PDB entry 6CRI | electron microscopy, 6.80 A resolution (low resolution: residue-level contacts below are approximate; hydrogen-bond / salt-bridge calls are withheld) | chains a and Z of the 24 polymer chains in the assembly

Chain a:
Protein: AP-1 complex subunit sigma-3
Organism: Homo sapiens
Notes: engineered mutation(s): C148S
Reference sequence: Q96PC3 (AP1S3_HUMAN), isoform Q96PC3-2; numbering as in UniProt (aligned over 1-142)
Sequence (142 residues; numbered 1 to 142; the number before each row is that of its first residue):
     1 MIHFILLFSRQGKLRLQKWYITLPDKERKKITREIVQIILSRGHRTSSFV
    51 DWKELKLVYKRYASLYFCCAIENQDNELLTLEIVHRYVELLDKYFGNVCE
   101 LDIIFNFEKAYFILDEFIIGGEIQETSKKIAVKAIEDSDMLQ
Swiss-Prot annotation at these positions:
  - natural variant: Phe4 (F4C: Risk factor for PSORS15), Arg33 (R33W: Risk factor for PSORS15)

Chain Z:
Protein: Bone marrow stromal antigen 2, Protein Nef chimera
Organism: Homo sapiens
Notes: fragment: Tetherin Nef
Reference sequence: chimeric construct of Q10589, Q90VU7: residues -29 to -10 from Q10589 (BST2_HUMAN) positions 2-21 (UniProt number = residue number + 31); residues 1-206 from Q90VU7 positions 1-206 (same numbers)
Sequence (264 residues; row label = number of the first residue in the row; numbers below 1 keep their minus sign (Met-57 is residue -57)):
   -57 MSYYHHHHHHDYDIPTTENLYFQGAMGSASTSYDYCRVPMEDGDKRCKGS
    -7 DEASEGSGMGGKWSKSSVIGWPAVRERMRRAEPAADGVGAVSRDLEKHGA
    43 ITSSNTAANNAACAWLEAQEEEEVGFPVTPQVPLRPMTYKAAVDLSHFLK
    93 EKGGLEGLIHSQRRQDILDLWIYHTQGYFPDWQNYTPGPGVRYPLTFGWC
   143 YKLVPVEPDKVEEANKGENTSLLHPVSLHGMDDPEREVLEWRFDSRLAFH
   193 HVARELHPEYFKNC
Not modelled in the structure: -57 to 5, 27-63, 149-157, 168-179, 205-206
Sequence notes: expression tag (-57 to -30); linker (-9 to 0)
Reported in the primary citation:
  - post-translational modification sites: Ser169

How chain a and chain Z interact:
Residue-residue contacts (16; chain a residue first):
  Tyr62(a) - Leu164(Z)
  Ser64(a) - Glu160(Z)
  Val88(a) - Leu164(Z)
  Asp92(a) - Leu165(Z)
  Asp92(a) - Pro167(Z)
  Asn97(a) - Ser163(Z)
  Asn97(a) - Pro167(Z)
  Val98(a) - Ser163(Z)
  Val98(a) - Leu164(Z)
  Cys99(a) - Glu160(Z)
  Cys99(a) - Asn161(Z)
  Cys99(a) - Thr162(Z)
  Cys99(a) - Ser163(Z)
  Glu100(a) - Glu160(Z)
  Leu101(a) - Glu160(Z)
  Leu101(a) - Asn161(Z)
Interface residues without a listed pair, chain a (10 interface residues in all): His85

Overview:
The interface between chain a and chain Z involves 10 residues on one side and 7 on the other. From the paper:
a modification site at Ser169(Z).
Here chain a is AP-1 complex subunit sigma-3 and chain Z is Bone marrow stromal antigen 2, Protein Nef
chimera, both from Homo sapiens. Entry 6CRI (Structure of the cargo bound AP-1:Arf1:tetherin-Nef stable closed
trimer) was determined by electron microscopy, deposited together with 6CM9, 6D83, 6D84 and 6DFF.
